Entry 6O6O (X-ray diffraction, 1.63 A resolution); this record covers chains A and B.

# Chain A (and B)
Name: TetR family transcriptional regulator
From: Mycobacterium tuberculosis
Notes: fragment: delta-33 construct; chain B of this document is another copy of the same molecule, construct and numbering; everything in this record applies to it too
UniProtKB: A0A045JBR0 (A0A045JBR0_MYCTX); numbering as in UniProt (aligned over 35-225)
Chain sequence (195 residues; each row starts with the number of its first residue):
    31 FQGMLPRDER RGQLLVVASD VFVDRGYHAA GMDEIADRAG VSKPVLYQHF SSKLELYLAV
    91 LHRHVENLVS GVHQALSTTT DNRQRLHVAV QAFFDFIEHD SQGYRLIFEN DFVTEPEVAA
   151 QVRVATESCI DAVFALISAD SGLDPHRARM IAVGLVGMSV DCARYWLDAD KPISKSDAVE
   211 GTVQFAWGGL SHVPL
Disordered / not traced: 31-34, 225 (chain B: 31-39, 143-144)
Construct notes: expression tag (31-34)
What the authors report for this chain:
  - mutagenesis - L106F: unchanged binding to FasR-DNA
  - mutagenesis - L98A, F123A: unchanged binding to PfasMT probe

# Interface between chain A and chain B
Contacting residue pairs (66; chain A residue first):
  Ser171(A) - Val223(B)
  Ser171(A) - Pro224(B)
  Leu173(A) - Val223(B)  hydrophobic
  Asp174(A) - Ile203(B)
  His176(A) - Tyr195(B)  hydrogen bond
  His176(A) - Pro202(B)
  Arg177(A) - Asp207(B)  hydrogen bond (side chain-backbone)
  Arg177(A) - Gly211(B)
  Arg177(A) - Gln214(B)  hydrogen bond
  Arg179(A) - Tyr195(B)
  Met180(A) - Cys192(B)  hydrogen bond (backbone-side chain)
  Met180(A) - Tyr195(B)  hydrophobic
  Met180(A) - Ala208(B)
  Met180(A) - Gly211(B)
  Met180(A) - Thr212(B)
  Ile181(A) - Phe215(B)
  Ile181(A) - Val223(B)  hydrophobic
  Val183(A) - Asp191(B)
  Val183(A) - Tyr195(B)  hydrophobic
  Gly184(A) - Met188(B)
  Gly184(A) - Cys192(B)
  Gly184(A) - Phe215(B)
  Leu185(A) - Phe215(B)
  Gly187(A) - Asp191(B)
  Met188(A) - Gly184(B)
  Met188(A) - Met188(B)  hydrophobic
  Asp191(A) - Val183(B)
  Asp191(A) - Gly187(B)
  Cys192(A) - Met180(B)
  Cys192(A) - Gly184(B)
  Tyr195(A) - His176(B)  hydrogen bond
  Tyr195(A) - Arg179(B)
  Tyr195(A) - Met180(B)  hydrophobic
  Tyr195(A) - Val183(B)  hydrophobic
  Pro202(A) - His176(B)
  Ile203(A) - Asp174(B)
  Ile203(A) - His176(B)
  Asp207(A) - Arg177(B)  salt bridge
  Ala208(A) - Met180(B)
  Glu210(A) - Arg177(B)  salt bridge
  Gly211(A) - Arg177(B)
  Gly211(A) - Met180(B)
  Thr212(A) - Met180(B)
  Gln214(A) - Arg177(B)
  Phe215(A) - Ile181(B)
  Phe215(A) - Gly184(B)
  Phe215(A) - Leu185(B)
  Ala216(A) - Gly219(B)
  Ala216(A) - Leu220(B)  hydrogen bond (backbone-backbone)
  Trp217(A) - Gly218(B)
  Trp217(A) - Gly219(B)
  Trp217(A) - Leu220(B)  hydrogen bond (backbone-backbone)
  Trp217(A) - Ser221(B)  hydrogen bond (backbone-side chain)
  Gly218(A) - Trp217(B)
  Gly218(A) - Gly218(B)
  Gly218(A) - Ser221(B)
  Gly219(A) - Ala216(B)
  Gly219(A) - Trp217(B)
  Gly219(A) - Gly218(B)
  Gly219(A) - Gly219(B)
  Leu220(A) - Ile167(B)  hydrophobic
  Leu220(A) - Ala216(B)  hydrogen bond (backbone-backbone)
  Leu220(A) - Trp217(B)  hydrogen bond (backbone-backbone)
  Ser221(A) - Trp217(B)  hydrogen bond (side chain-backbone)
  Val223(A) - Ile181(B)  hydrophobic
  Pro224(A) - Ser171(B)
Other interface residues (no listed pair), chain A (37 interface residues in all): Asn112, Leu116, Ile167, His222
Other interface residues (no listed pair), chain B (36 interface residues in all): Leu116, Asp170, Glu210, His222

# Summary
37 residues of chain A face 36 of chain B across their interface; the contacts include 11 hydrogen bonds and 2
salt bridges. Polar pairs include Asp207(A)-Arg177(B), Glu210(A)-Arg177(B) and His176(A)-Tyr195(B). The paper
reports that L98A and F123A of chain A leave binding to PfasMT probe unchanged; L106F of chain A leaves
binding to FasR-DNA unchanged.
Both chains are TetR family transcriptional regulator (Mycobacterium tuberculosis). Entry 6O6O (Structure of
the regulator FasR from Mycobacterium tuberculosis) was determined by X-ray diffraction, deposited together
with 6O6N and 6O6P.
